PDB entry 5UAJ | X-ray diffraction, 3.92 A resolution | chains C and D of the 6 polymer chains in the assembly

Chain C:
Name: DNA-directed RNA polymerase subunit beta
Organism: Escherichia coli (strain K12)
Notes: EC 2.7.7.6
UniProtKB: P0A8V2 (RPOB_ECOLI); numbering as in UniProt (aligned over 1-1342)
Amino-acid sequence (1342 residues; numbered 1 to 1342; the number before each row is that of its first residue):
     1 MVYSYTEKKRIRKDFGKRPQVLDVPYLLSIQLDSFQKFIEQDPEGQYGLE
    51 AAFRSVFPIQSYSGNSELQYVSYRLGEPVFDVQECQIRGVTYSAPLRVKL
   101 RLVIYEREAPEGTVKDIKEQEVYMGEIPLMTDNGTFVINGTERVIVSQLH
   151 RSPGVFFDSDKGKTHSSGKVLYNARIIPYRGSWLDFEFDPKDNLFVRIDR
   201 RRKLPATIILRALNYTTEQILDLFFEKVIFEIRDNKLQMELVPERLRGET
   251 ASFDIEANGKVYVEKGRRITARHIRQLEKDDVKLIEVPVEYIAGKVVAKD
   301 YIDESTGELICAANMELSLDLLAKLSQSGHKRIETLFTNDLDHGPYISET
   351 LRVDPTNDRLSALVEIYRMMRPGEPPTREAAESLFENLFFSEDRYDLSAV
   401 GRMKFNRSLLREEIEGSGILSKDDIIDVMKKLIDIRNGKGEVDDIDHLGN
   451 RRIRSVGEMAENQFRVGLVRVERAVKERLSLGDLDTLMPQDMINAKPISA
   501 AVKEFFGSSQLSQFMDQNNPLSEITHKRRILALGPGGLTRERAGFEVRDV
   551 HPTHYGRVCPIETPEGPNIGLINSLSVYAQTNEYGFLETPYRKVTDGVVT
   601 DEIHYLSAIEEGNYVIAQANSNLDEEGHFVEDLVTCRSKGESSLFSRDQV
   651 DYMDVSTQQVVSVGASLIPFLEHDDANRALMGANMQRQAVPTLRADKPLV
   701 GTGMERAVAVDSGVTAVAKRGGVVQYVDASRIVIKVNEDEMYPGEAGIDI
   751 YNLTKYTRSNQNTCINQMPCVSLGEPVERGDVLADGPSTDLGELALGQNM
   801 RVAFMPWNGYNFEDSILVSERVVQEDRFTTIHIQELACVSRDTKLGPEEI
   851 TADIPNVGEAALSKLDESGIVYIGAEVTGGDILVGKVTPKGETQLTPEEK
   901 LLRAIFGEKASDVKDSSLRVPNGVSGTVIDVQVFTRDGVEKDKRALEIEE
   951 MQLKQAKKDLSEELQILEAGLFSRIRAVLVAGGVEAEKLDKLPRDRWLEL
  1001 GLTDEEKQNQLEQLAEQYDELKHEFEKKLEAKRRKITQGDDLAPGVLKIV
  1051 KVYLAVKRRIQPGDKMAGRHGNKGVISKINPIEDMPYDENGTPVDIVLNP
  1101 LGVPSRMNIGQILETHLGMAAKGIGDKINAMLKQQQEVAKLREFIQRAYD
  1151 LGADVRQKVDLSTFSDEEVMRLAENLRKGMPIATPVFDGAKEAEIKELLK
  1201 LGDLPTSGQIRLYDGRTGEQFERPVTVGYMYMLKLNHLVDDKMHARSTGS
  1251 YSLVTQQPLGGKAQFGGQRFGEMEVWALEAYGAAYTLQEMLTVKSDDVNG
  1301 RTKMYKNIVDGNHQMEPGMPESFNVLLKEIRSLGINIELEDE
Differences from the reference sequence: engineered mutation L531 (Ser in P0A8V2)
Curated features (UniProtKB/Swiss-Prot):
  - modified residue (N6-acetyllysine): K1022, K1200
  - mutagenesis: I561 (I561S: Resistant to antibiotics salinamide A and B), I569 (I569S: Resistant to antibiotics salinamide A and B), A665 (A665E: Resistant to antibiotics salinamide A and B), D675 (D675A/G: Resistant to antibiotics salinamide A and B), N677 (N677H/K: Resistant to antibiotics salinamide A and B), L680 (L680M: Resistant to antibiotics salinamide A and B), E813 (E813K: Disrupts the enzyme's active center)

Chain D:
Name: DNA-directed RNA polymerase subunit beta'
Organism: Escherichia coli (strain K12)
Notes: EC 2.7.7.6
UniProtKB: P0A8T7 (RPOC_ECOLI); numbering as in UniProt (aligned over 1-1407)
Amino-acid sequence (1407 residues; numbered 1 to 1407; the number before each row is that of its first residue):
     1 MKDLLKFLKAQTKTEEFDAIKIALASPDMIRSWSFGEVKKPETINYRTFK
    51 PERDGLFCARIFGPVKDYECLCGKYKRLKHRGVICEKCGVEVTQTKVRRE
   101 RMGHIELASPTAHIWFLKSLPSRIGLLLDMPLRDIERVLYFESYVVIEGG
   151 MTNLERQQILTEEQYLDALEEFGDEFDAKMGAEAIQALLKSMDLEQECEQ
   201 LREELNETNSETKRKKLTKRIKLLEAFVQSGNKPEWMILTVLPVLPPDLR
   251 PLVPLDGGRFATSDLNDLYRRVINRNNRLKRLLDLAAPDIIVRNEKRMLQ
   301 EAVDALLDNGRRGRAITGSNKRPLKSLADMIKGKQGRFRQNLLGKRVDYS
   351 GRSVITVGPYLRLHQCGLPKKMALELFKPFIYGKLELRGLATTIKAAKKM
   401 VEREEAVVWDILDEVIREHPVLLNRAPTLHRLGIQAFEPVLIEGKAIQLH
   451 PLVCAAYNADFDGDQMAVHVPLTLEAQLEARALMMSTNNILSPANGEPII
   501 VPSQDVVLGLYYMTRDCVNAKGEGMVLTGPKEAERLYRSGLASLHARVKV
   551 RITEYEKDANGELVAKTSLKDTTVGRAILWMIVPKGLPYSIVNQALGKKA
   601 ISKMLNTCYRILGLKPTVIFADQIMYTGFAYAARSGASVGIDDMVIPEKK
   651 HEIISEAEAEVAEIQEQFQSGLVTAGERYNKVIDIWAAANDRVSKAMMDN
   701 LQTETVINRDGQEEKQVSFNSIYMMADSGARGSAAQIRQLAGMRGLMAKP
   751 DGSIIETPITANFREGLNVLQYFISTHGARKGLADTALKTANSGYLTRRL
   801 VDVAQDLVVTEDDCGTHEGIMMTPVIEGGDVKEPLRDRVLGRVTAEDVLK
   851 PGTADILVPRNTLLHEQWCDLLEENSVDAVKVRSVVSCDTDFGVCAHCYG
   901 RDLARGHIINKGEAIGVIAAQSIGEPGTQLTMRTFHIGGAASRAAAESSI
   951 QVKNKGSIKLSNVKSVVNSSGKLVITSRNTELKLIDEFGRTKESYKVPYG
  1001 AVLAKGDGEQVAGGETVANWDPHTMPVITEVSGFVRFTDMIDGQTITRQT
  1051 DELTGLSSLVVLDSAERTAGGKDLRPALKIVDAQGNDVLIPGTDMPAQYF
  1101 LPGKAIVQLEDGVQISSGDTLARIPQESGGTKDITGGLPRVADLFEARRP
  1151 KEPAILAEISGIVSFGKETKGKRRLVITPVDGSDPYEEMIPKWRQLNVFE
  1201 GERVERGDVISDGPEAPHDILRLRGVHAVTRYIVNEVQDVYRLQGVKIND
  1251 KHIEVIVRQMLRKATIVNAGSSDFLEGEQVEYSRVKIANRELEANGKVGA
  1301 TYSRDLLGITKASLATESFISAASFQETTRVLTEAAVAGKRDELRGLKEN
  1351 VIVGRLIPAGTGYAYHQDRMRRRAAGEAPAAPQVTAEDASASLAELLNAG
  1401 LGGSDNE
Unresolved in the structure: 1-7, 932-1134, 1377-1407
Curated features (UniProtKB/Swiss-Prot):
  - binding site (Zn(2+)): C70, C72, C85, C88, C814, C888, C895, C898
  - binding site (Mg(2+)): D460, D462, D464
  - modified residue: K983 (N6-acetyllysine)
  - mutagenesis: Q504 (Q504P: Resistant to antibiotics salinamide A and B), N690 (N690D: Resistant to antibiotics salinamide A and B), M697 (M697V: Resistant to antibiotics salinamide A and B), A735 (A735T: Resistant to antibiotics salinamide A and B), R738 (R738C/H/P/S: Resistant to antibiotics salinamide A and B), A748 (A748E: Resistant to antibiotics salinamide A and B), P758 (P758S/T: Resistant to antibiotics salinamide A and B), F763 (F763C: Resistant to antibiotics salinamide A and B), S775 (S775A: Resistant to antibiotics salinamide A and B), A779 (A779T/V: Resistant to antibiotics salinamide A and B), R780 (R780C: Resistant to antibiotics salinamide A and B), G782 (G782A/C: Resistant to antibiotics salinamide A and B), 1 further mutagenesis entry in UniProt
Bound ions: Zn2+ site 1: C70, C72, C85; Mg2+ near D462 (its only coordinating residue here); Zn2+ site 2: C814, C888, C895, C898

Interface between chain C and chain D:
Pairs across the interface (310; chain C residue first):
  F545(C) with A784(D), hydrophobic
  R548(C) with R780(D), hydrogen bond (backbone-side chain)
  D549(C) with P750(D); H777(D), salt bridge; R780(D)
  V550(C) with P750(D); T776(D); H777(D); R780(D)
  H551(C) with F773(D)
  Y555(C) with V769(D); F773(D), hydrophobic
  P560(C) with F773(D), hydrophobic; T776(D); R780(D)
  I561(C) with Y772(D), hydrophobic
  I569(C) with R780(D)
  G570(C) with R780(D)
  N573(C) with R780(D)
  Q618(C) with V769(D); L770(D)
  S642(C) with L770(D)
  V660(C) with V769(D), hydrophobic; F773(D), hydrophobic
  L671(C) with Y772(D)
  E672(C) with L767(D), hydrogen bond (backbone-backbone)
  H673(C) with F763(D), hydrogen bond (side chain-backbone); R764(D); E765(D), hydrogen bond (side chain-backbone); G766(D)
  D674(C) with F763(D); Y772(D), hydrogen bond (backbone-side chain)
  D675(C) with F763(D); Y772(D)
  A676(C) with Y772(D), hydrogen bond (backbone-side chain); A779(D), hydrophobic
  N677(C) with A779(D); L783(D)
  A679(C) with Y772(D)
  L680(C) with L783(D), hydrophobic
  F804(C) with A637(D); S638(D), hydrogen bond (backbone-side chain)
  M805(C) with A633(D); A637(D)
  P806(C) with D505(D); A633(D); A637(D)
  N808(C) with P359(D); F629(D); A630(D); A633(D)
  G809(C) with V357(D); P359(D); F629(D)
  Y810(C) with V357(D); P359(D); Y360(D)
  N811(C) with D505(D)
  F812(C) with V357(D), hydrophobic; P451(D), hydrophobic; S503(D); Q504(D), hydrogen bond (backbone-side chain); D505(D); F629(D), hydrophobic
  E813(C) with D460(D); F461(D); Q504(D)
  S815(C) with V357(D); F461(D)
  R841(C) with D256(D); G257(D)
  K844(C) with R47(D); F49(D)
  E892(C) with K66(D), salt bridge
  P1044(C) with G257(D)
  Q1061(C) with K445(D)
  P1062(C) with A446(D)
  G1063(C) with V354(D)
  K1065(C) with D462(D); G463(D)
  K1073(C) with D462(D)
  V1075(C) with V354(D), hydrophobic; F461(D); G463(D)
  S1077(C) with T356(D)
  N1099(C) with D505(D), hydrogen bond
  P1100(C) with A637(D); S638(D)
  L1101(C) with Q504(D); D505(D); M725(D), hydrophobic; R731(D)
  V1103(C) with V639(D), hydrophobic
  P1104(C) with M725(D), hydrophobic
  S1105(C) with R731(D), hydrogen bond; Q736(D)
  R1106(C) with R731(D)
  M1107(C) with L740(D), hydrophobic; F763(D), hydrophobic
  I1109(C) with M644(D), hydrophobic; F763(D)
  I1112(C) with V639(D)
  L1113(C) with I641(D), hydrophobic
  H1116(C) with I641(D)
  F1187(C) with L767(D); N768(D); V769(D); Y772(D), hydrophobic
  E1192(C) with I641(D); R764(D), salt bridge
  K1196(C) with D642(D), salt bridge
  S1207(C) with D642(D)
  Q1209(C) with G640(D); D643(D)
  E1219(C) with R538(D), salt bridge; R634(D), salt bridge
  F1221(C) with A633(D); R634(D)
  E1222(C) with Y512(D), hydrogen bond; Y537(D), hydrogen bond; R634(D), hydrogen bond (backbone-backbone); S635(D); G636(D)
  R1223(C) with Y512(D); S635(D); G636(D); F719(D), hydrogen bond (side chain-backbone); N720(D); S721(D), hydrogen bond; M724(D)
  P1224(C) with G636(D)
  V1225(C) with G636(D); S638(D)
  T1226(C) with S638(D), hydrogen bond (backbone-side chain); V639(D), hydrogen bond (side chain-backbone); G640(D), hydrogen bond (side chain-backbone)
  V1239(C) with K445(D); A446(D)
  D1240(C) with K445(D)
  K1242(C) with R352(D); Q465(D)
  M1243(C) with R352(D); S353(D); M372(D), hydrophobic; K445(D)
  H1244(C) with G351(D); R352(D), hydrogen bond (backbone-backbone); M372(D)
  A1245(C) with S350(D); M372(D), hydrophobic; E375(D)
  R1246(C) with D348(D), salt bridge; Y349(D), hydrogen bond (backbone-backbone); S350(D), hydrogen bond (backbone-backbone); L376(D)
  S1247(C) with D348(D); Y349(D); E375(D), hydrogen bond; K378(D)
  T1248(C) with Y349(D)
  Y1251(C) with D348(D), hydrogen bond
  L1253(C) with R99(D), hydrogen bond (backbone-side chain); P251(D), hydrophobic
  V1254(C) with R99(D), hydrogen bond (backbone-side chain)
  Q1256(C) with K96(D); R99(D)
  Q1257(C) with K345(D); R346(D), hydrogen bond (side chain-backbone)
  P1258(C) with R346(D); V347(D); D348(D)
  L1259(C) with R346(D)
  G1267(C) with V347(D); S350(D)
  Q1268(C) with V347(D), hydrogen bond (backbone-backbone); S350(D), hydrogen bond (backbone-side chain); G351(D); R352(D); A467(D)
  R1269(C) with L343(D), hydrogen bond (side chain-backbone); R346(D)
  F1270(C) with G344(D); K345(D), hydrogen bond (backbone-backbone); V347(D), hydrophobic; H469(D)
  G1271(C) with L343(D)
  E1272(C) with L342(D); R798(D), salt bridge; K1348(D), salt bridge
  M1273(C) with T428(D)
  E1274(C) with N424(D), hydrogen bond; T428(D), hydrogen bond
  W1276(C) with V801(D), hydrophobic; Q805(D); V917(D); Q921(D); K1348(D)
  A1277(C) with T428(D); I434(D), hydrophobic; Q921(D)
  L1278(C) with M484(D), hydrophobic
  E1279(C) with Q805(D), hydrogen bond; A914(D); L1347(D); I1357(D)
  A1280(C) with R431(D); E913(D); V917(D); I918(D), hydrophobic; Q921(D)
  Y1281(C) with R431(D), hydrogen bond (side chain-backbone); L432(D); I434(D), hydrogen bond (side chain-backbone); Q435(D); M484(D), hydrophobic; N489(D), hydrogen bond
  G1282(C) with G1360(D); T1361(D), hydrogen bond (backbone-backbone)
  A1283(C) with E479(D); T1361(D)
  A1284(C) with E479(D), hydrogen bond (backbone-side chain); L1356(D), hydrophobic; T1361(D); G1362(D)
  Y1285(C) with E475(D); E479(D), hydrogen bond (backbone-side chain); L1356(D); T1361(D)
  T1286(C) with L422(D); A476(D); E479(D), hydrogen bond (backbone-side chain)
  L1287(C) with V1351(D), hydrophobic; I1357(D), hydrophobic
  Q1288(C) with G1354(D); R1355(D); L1356(D)
  E1289(C) with V470(D); P471(D); L472(D), hydrogen bond (side chain-backbone); T473(D), hydrogen bond (side chain-backbone)
  M1290(C) with V347(D); H469(D)
  L1291(C) with V1351(D); G1354(D)
  T1292(C) with G1354(D)
  K1294(C) with V347(D); D348(D), hydrogen bond (backbone-backbone); Y349(D); V470(D), hydrogen bond (side chain-backbone); L472(D)
  S1295(C) with R346(D), hydrogen bond (side chain-backbone)
  V1298(C) with K96(D)
  M1304(C) with L472(D), hydrophobic
  Y1305(C) with P379(D), hydrophobic; Y382(D)
  I1308(C) with P379(D), hydrophobic; F380(D), hydrophobic
  V1309(C) with P379(D); G383(D)
  H1313(C) with F380(D); L474(D); Q477(D)
  P1320(C) with V1353(D); G1354(D)
  E1321(C) with R99(D), salt bridge
  F1323(C) with I20(D), hydrophobic; I1352(D), hydrophobic; V1353(D), hydrophobic
  V1325(C) with R99(D); L249(D), hydrophobic
  L1326(C) with R337(D)
  K1328(C) with E100(D); L245(D); L249(D)
  E1329(C) with M330(D); I331(D)
  I1330(C) with I331(D), hydrophobic
  R1331(C) with W33(D); P243(D)
  S1332(C) with P243(D); L245(D); L327(D)
  L1333(C) with W115(D), hydrophobic; P243(D); L307(D), hydrophobic; L327(D), hydrophobic
  G1334(C) with L24(D); A25(D), hydrogen bond (backbone-backbone); H113(D), hydrogen bond (backbone-side chain)
  I1335(C) with I22(D), hydrophobic; A23(D); F116(D), hydrophobic; A1336(D), hydrophobic
  N1336(C) with K21(D); I22(D); A23(D), hydrogen bond (backbone-backbone); L24(D); M29(D); W33(D)
  I1337(C) with K21(D)
  E1338(C) with I20(D); K21(D), hydrogen bond (backbone-backbone); M29(D)
  L1339(C) with F17(D), hydrophobic
  E1340(C) with D18(D); K21(D); R1341(D), salt bridge
  D1341(C) with D18(D)
  E1342(C) with E16(D); D18(D), hydrogen bond (backbone-side chain)
Interface residues without a listed pair, chain C (160 interface residues in all): P552, H554, T563, A619, N620, E641, W807, D814, Q894, P897, G923, G1074, I1076, T1206, T1217, H1237, T1255, Q1264, V1275, Q1314, M1315, G1318, S1322
Interface residues without a listed pair, chain D (176 interface residues in all): E15, K76, R77, L78, M102, Y269, R339, Q340, I355, K371, R425, A426, Q448, C454, A459, L483, L508, A632, A730, Q739, K749, S775, K781, L1332, A1359

In short:
Chain C and chain D form an interface of 160 and 176 residues respectively, with 50 hydrogen bonds and 11 salt
bridges. Polar contacts include D549(C)-H777(D), E892(C)-K66(D) and E1192(C)-R764(D).
Chain C is DNA-directed RNA polymerase subunit beta and chain D is DNA-directed RNA polymerase subunit beta',
both from Escherichia coli (strain K12); the structure, Escherichia coli RNA polymerase RpoB S531L mutant, was
determined by X-ray diffraction together with 5UAG, 5UAC, 5UAH, 5UAL and 5UAQ from the same study.
